PDB entry 5D0Z | X-ray diffraction, 2.90 A resolution | chains I and Y of the 28 polymer chains in the assembly

== Chain I ==
Molecule: Proteasome subunit beta type-3
From: Saccharomyces cerevisiae (strain ATCC 204508 / S288c)
Notes: EC 3.4.25.1
Reference sequence: P25451 (PSB3_YEAST); residues 0-204 here correspond to UniProt positions 1-205 (UniProt number = residue number + 1)
Sequence (205 residues; row label = number of the first residue in the row; numbering starts at 0):
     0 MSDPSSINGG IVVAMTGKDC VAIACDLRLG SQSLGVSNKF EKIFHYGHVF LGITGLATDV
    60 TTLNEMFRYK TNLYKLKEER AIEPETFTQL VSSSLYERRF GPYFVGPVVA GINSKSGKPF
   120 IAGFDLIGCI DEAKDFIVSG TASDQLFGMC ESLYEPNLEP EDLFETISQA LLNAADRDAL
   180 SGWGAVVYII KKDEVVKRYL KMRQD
Unresolved in the structure: 0
Ion coordination: Mg2+ site 1: Ala174, Asp177, Ser180; Mg2+ site 2: Asp204 (shared with Ala165(Y), Asp168(Y), Ser171(Y) of chain Y)
Ligand contacts: CARFILZOMIB, bound form (3BV; N-{(2S)-2-[(morpholin-4-ylacetyl)amino]-4-phenylbutanoyl}-L-leucyl-N-[(2R,3S,4S)-1,3-dihydroxy-2,6-dimethylheptan-4-yl]-L-phenylalaninamide): Ser4, Arg98, Asp124, Leu125, Ile126, Cys128
Swiss-Prot annotation at these positions:
  - modified residue: Ser30 (Phosphoserine)
  - cross-link: Lys69 (Glycyl lysine isopeptide (Lys-Gly) (interchain with G-Cter in ubiquitin))

== Chain Y ==
Molecule: Proteasome subunit beta type-5
From: Saccharomyces cerevisiae (strain ATCC 204508 / S288c)
Notes: EC 3.4.25.1
Reference sequence: P30656 (PSB5_YEAST); residues 1-212 here correspond to UniProt positions 76-287 (UniProt number = residue number + 75)
Sequence (212 residues; each row starts with the number of its first residue):
     1 STTLAFRFQG GIIVAVDSRA TAGNWVASQT VKKVIEINPF LLGTMAGGAA DCQFWETWLG
    61 SQCRLHELRE KERISVAAAS KILSNLVYQY KGAGLSMGTM ICGYTRKEGP TIYYVDSDGT
   121 RLKGDIFCVG SGQTFAYGVL DSNYKWDLSV EDALYLGKRS ILAAAHRDAY SGGSVNLYHV
   181 TEDGWIYHGN HDVGELFWKV KEEEGSFNNV IG
Glycans and other covalent adducts: CARFILZOMIB, bound form (3BV) linked to Ser1
Differences from the reference sequence: engineered mutation Ser1 (Thr76 in P30656)
Ion coordination: Mg2+: Ala165, Asp168, Ser171 (shared with Asp204(I) of chain I)
Ligand contacts: CARFILZOMIB, bound form (3BV; N-{(2S)-2-[(morpholin-4-ylacetyl)amino]-4-phenylbutanoyl}-L-leucyl-N-[(2R,3S,4S)-1,3-dihydroxy-2,6-dimethylheptan-4-yl]-L-phenylalaninamide): Arg19, Ala20, Thr21, Ala22, Ala27, Val31, Lys33, Met45, Ala46, Gly47, Gly48, Ala49, Ser96, Ser131, Tyr170
Reported in the primary citation:
  - mutagenesis - T1S (1.8-fold): decreased binding to CARFILZOMIB, bound form
  - binding site for CARFILZOMIB, bound form: Ser1
  - catalytic residues: Asp17, Lys33
  - catalytic residues: Gly47 (proposed by the authors, not directly observed)
  - mutagenesis - K33A: decreased catalytic activity
  - mutagenesis - D17N: decreased growth
  - mutagenesis - D17N: decreased catalytic activity on Suc-LLVY-AMC

== Interface between chain I and chain Y ==
Residue-residue contacts (47):
  Leu26(I) with Ile211(Y), hydrophobic
  Arg27(I) with Ala169(Y)
  Ser32(I) with Arg167(Y); Asp168(Y); Ala169(Y), hydrogen bond (backbone-backbone); Tyr170(Y)
  Leu33(I) with Phe135(Y), hydrophobic; Arg167(Y)
  Gly34(I) with Arg167(Y), hydrogen bond (backbone-side chain)
  Val35(I) with Arg167(Y), hydrogen bond (backbone-side chain)
  Asn37(I) with His166(Y); Asn209(Y), hydrogen bond (side chain-backbone); Val210(Y)
  Lys38(I) with Asn209(Y), hydrogen bond (side chain-backbone); Ile211(Y)
  Gln144(I) with Trp25(Y)
  Asp175(I) with Val26(Y)
  Arg176(I) with Trp25(Y); Val26(Y), hydrogen bond (backbone-backbone); Ala27(Y), hydrogen bond (side chain-backbone); Ser28(Y)
  Asp177(I) with Asn24(Y); Val26(Y)
  Ala178(I) with Asn24(Y), hydrogen bond (backbone-backbone); Val26(Y); Ala169(Y); Tyr170(Y), hydrophobic
  Leu179(I) with Asn24(Y)
  Trp182(I) with His166(Y), hydrogen bond (side chain-backbone); Arg167(Y)
  Tyr198(I) with Ile211(Y), hydrophobic
  Lys200(I) with Trp198(Y)
  Met201(I) with Trp198(Y)
  Arg202(I) with Gln29(Y); Gly173(Y), hydrogen bond (side chain-backbone); Asp192(Y), salt bridge; Gly194(Y)
  Gln203(I) with His166(Y), hydrogen bond (backbone-side chain); Phe197(Y); Trp198(Y); Val210(Y)
  Asp204(I) with Arg19(Y), salt bridge; Gln29(Y); Ala165(Y); Ser171(Y); Gly172(Y); Gly173(Y), hydrogen bond (side chain-backbone)
Interface residues without a listed pair, chain I (23 interface residues in all): Ser5, Gln31
Interface residues without a listed pair, chain Y (25 interface residues in all): Val193

== Summary ==
23 residues of chain I face 25 of chain Y across their interface; the contacts include 12 hydrogen bonds and 2
salt bridges. Among the polar pairs are Arg202(I)-Asp192(Y), Asp204(I)-Arg19(Y) and Gly34(I)-Arg167(Y). The
paper reports catalytic residues Asp17(Y), Lys33(Y) and Gly47(Y); T1S of chain Y reduces binding to
CARFILZOMIB, bound form; 3 substitutions were tested in all.
Here chain I is Proteasome subunit beta type-3 and chain Y is Proteasome subunit beta type-5, both from
Saccharomyces cerevisiae (strain ATCC 204508 / S288c). Entry 5D0Z (Yeast 20S proteasome beta5-T1S mutant in
complex with Carfilzomib) was determined by X-ray diffraction (same publication as 5CZ4, 5CZ5, 5CZ6, 5CZ7,
5CZ8, 5CZ9 and 16 further entries).
